PDB entry 6O7T | electron microscopy, 3.20 A resolution | chains b and g of the 15 polymer chains in the assembly

== Chain b ==
Name: V0 assembly protein 1
Organism: Saccharomyces cerevisiae
UniProt: P53262 (VOA1_YEAST); residue numbers follow UniProt; this construct covers 1-265
Chain sequence (265 residues; each row starts with the number of its first residue):
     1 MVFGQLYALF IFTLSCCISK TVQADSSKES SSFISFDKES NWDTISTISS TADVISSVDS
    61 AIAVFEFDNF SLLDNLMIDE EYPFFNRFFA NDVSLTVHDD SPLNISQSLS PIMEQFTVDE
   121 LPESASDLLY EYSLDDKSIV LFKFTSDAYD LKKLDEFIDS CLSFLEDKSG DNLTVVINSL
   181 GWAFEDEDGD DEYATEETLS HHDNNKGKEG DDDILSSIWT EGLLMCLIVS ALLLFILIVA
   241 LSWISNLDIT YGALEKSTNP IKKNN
Not modelled in the structure: 1-213, 252-265
UniProt features mapped onto this chain:
  - motif: Lys262 to Asn265 (ER retention motif)
  - glycosylation (N-linked (GlcNAc...) asparagine): Asn69, Asn104, Asn172

== Chain g ==
Name: V-type proton ATPase subunit c
Organism: Saccharomyces cerevisiae
UniProt: P25515 (VATL1_YEAST); residue numbers follow UniProt; this construct covers 1-160
Chain sequence (160 residues; row label = number of the first residue in the row):
     1 MTELCPVYAP FFGAIGCASA IIFTSLGAAY GTAKSGVGIC ATCVLRPDLL FKNIVPVIMA
    61 GIIAIYGLVV SVLVCYSLGQ KQALYTGFIQ LGAGLSVGLS GLAAGFAIGI VGDAGVRGSS
   121 QQPRLFVGMI LILIFAEVLG LYGLIVALLL NSRATQDVVC
Not modelled in the structure: 156-160
UniProt features mapped onto this chain:
  - site: Glu137 (Essential for proton translocation)
  - mutagenesis: Glu137 (E137D: Partial inactivation; E137Q/V/K: Inactivation)

== Chain b / chain g interface ==
Pairs across the interface (21; chain b residue first):
  Gly222(b) - Tyr8(g)
  Met225(b) - Tyr8(g)  hydrophobic
  Met225(b) - Phe12(g)
  Met225(b) - Phe88(g)  hydrophobic
  Cys226(b) - Tyr8(g)  hydrophobic
  Cys226(b) - Phe11(g)
  Cys226(b) - Phe12(g)  hydrophobic
  Val229(b) - Phe12(g)  hydrophobic
  Val229(b) - Leu91(g)  hydrophobic
  Leu233(b) - Phe23(g)
  Leu233(b) - Leu95(g)  hydrophobic
  Ile236(b) - Phe23(g)  hydrophobic
  Ile236(b) - Leu99(g)  hydrophobic
  Leu237(b) - Phe23(g)  hydrophobic
  Leu237(b) - Leu26(g)  hydrophobic
  Trp243(b) - Tyr30(g)
  Trp243(b) - Phe106(g)  hydrophobic
  Ile244(b) - Leu26(g)
  Ile244(b) - Tyr30(g)  hydrophobic
  Leu247(b) - Tyr30(g)  hydrophobic
  Leu247(b) - Lys34(g)
Other interface residues (no listed pair), chain b (13 interface residues in all): Ser230, Ala240, Leu241
Other interface residues (no listed pair), chain g (15 interface residues in all): Ser19, Ala33, Leu102

== In short ==
13 residues of chain b face 15 of chain g across their interface. From UniProt: one mutagenesis site on chain
g.
Chain b is V0 assembly protein 1 and chain g is V-type proton ATPase subunit c, both from Saccharomyces
cerevisiae; the structure, Saccharomyces cerevisiae V-ATPase Vph1-VO, was determined by electron microscopy,
deposited together with 6O7U, 6O7V, 6O7W and 6O7X.
